3OW2 - chains 0 and K of the 30 polymer chains in the assembly; structure by X-ray diffraction, 2.70 A resolution.

# Chain 0
Molecule: 23S ribosomal RNA
Organism: Haloarcula marismortui
Sequence (2902 nucleotides; row label = number of the first residue in the row; note: 3 numbers in that range are skipped by the numbering (no residue carries them; nothing is unmodelled there)):
    10 UAUGCCAGCU GGUGGAUUGC UCGGCUCAGG CGCUGAUGAA GGACGUGCCA AGCUGCGAUA
    70 AGCCAUGGGG AGCCGCACGG AGGCGAAGAA CCAUGGAUUU CCGAAUGAGA AUCUCU
   128 AACAAUUGCU UCGCGCAAUG AGGAACCCCG AGAACUGAAA CAUCUCAGUA UCGGGAGGAA
   188 CAGAAAACGC AAUGUGAUGU CGUUAGUAAC CGCGAGUGAA CGCGAUACAG CCCAAACCGA
   248 AGCCCUCACG GGCAAUGUGG UGUCAGGGCU ACCUCUCAUC AGCCGACCGU CUCGACGAAG
   308 UCUCUUGGAA CAGAGCGUGA UACAGGGUGA CAACCCCGUA CUCGAGACCA GUACGACGUG
   368 CGGUAGUGCC AGAGUAGCGG GGGUUGGAUA UCCCUCGCGA AUAACGCAGG CAUCGACUGC
   428 GAAGGCUAAA CACAACCUGA GACCGAUAGU GAACAAGUAG UGUGAACGAA CGCUGCAAAG
   488 UACCCUCAGA AGGGAGGCGA AAUAGAGCAU GAAAUCAGUU GGCGAUCGAG CGACAGGGCA
   548 UACAAGGUCC CUCGACGAAU GACCGACGCG CGAGCGUCCA GUAAGACUCA CGGGAAGCCG
   608 AUGUUCUGUC GUACGUUUUG AAAAACGAGC CAGGGAGUGU GUCUGCAUGG CAAGUCUAAC
   668 CGGAGUAUCC GGGGAGGCAC AGGGAAACCG ACAUGGCCGC AGGGCUU
   716 GCCCGAGGGC CGCCGUCUUC AAGGGCGGGG AGCCAUGUGG ACACGACCCG AAUCCGGACG
   776 AUCUACGCAU GGACAAGAUG AAGCGUGCCG AAAGGCACGU GGAAGUCUGU UAGAGUUGGU
   836 GUCCUACAAU ACCCUCUCGU GAUCUAUGUG UAGGGGUGAA AGGCCCAUCG AGUCCGGCAA
   896 CAGCUGGUUC CAAUCGAAAC AUGUCGAAGC AUGACCUCCG CCGAGGUAGU CUGUGAGGUA
   956 GAGCGACCGA UUGGUGUGUC CGCCUCCGAG AGGAGUCGGC ACACCUGUCA AACUCCAAAC
  1016 UUACAGACGC CGUUUGACGC GGGGAUUCCG GUGCGCGGGG UAAGCCUGUG UACCAGGAGG
  1076 GGAACAACCC AGAGAUAGGU UAAGGUCCCC AAGUGUGGAU UAAGUGUAAU CCUCUGAAGG
  1136 UGGUCUCGAG CCCUAGACAG CCGGGAGGUG AGCUUAGAAG CAGCUACCCU CUAAGAAAAG
  1196 CGUAACAGCU UACCGGCCGA GGUUUGAGGC GCCCAAAAUG AUCGGGACUC AAAUCCACCA
  1256 CCGAGACCUG UCCGUACCAC UCAUACUGGU AAUCGAGUAG AUUGGCGCUC UAAUUGGAUG
  1316 GAAGUAGGGG UGAAAACUCC UAUGGACCGA UUAGUGACGA AAAUCCUGGC CAUAGUAGCA
  1376 GCGAUAGUCG GGUGAGAACC CCGACGGCCU AAUGGAUAAG GGUUCCUCAG CACUGCUGAU
  1436 CAGCUGAGGG UUAGCCGGUC CUAAGUCAUA CCGCAACUCG ACUAUGACGA AAUGGGAAAC
  1496 GGGUUAAUAU UCCCGUGCCA CUAUGCAGUG AAAGUUGACG CCCUGGGGUC GAUCACGCUG
  1556 GGCAUUCGCC CAGUCGAACC GUCCAACUCC GUGGAAGCCG UAAUGGCAGG AAGCGGACGA
  1616 ACGGCGGCAU AGGGAAACGU GAUUCAACCU GGGGCCCAUG AAAAGACGAG CAUAGUGUCC
  1676 GUACCGAGAA CCGACACAGG UGUCCAUGGC GGCGAAAGCC AAGGCCUGUC GGGAGCAACC
  1736 AACGUUAGGG AAUUCGGCAA GUUAGUCCCG UACCUUCGGA AGAAGGGAUG CCUGCUCCGG
  1796 AACGGAGCAG GUCGCAGUGA CUCGGAAGCU CGGACUGUCU AGUAACAACA UAGGUGACCG
  1856 CAAAUCCGCA AGGACUCGUA CGGUCACUGA AUCCUGCCCA GUGCAGGUAU CUGAACACCU
  1916 CGUACAAGAG GACGAAGGAC CUGUCAACGG CGGGGGUAAC UAUGACCCUC UUAAGGUAGC
  1976 GUAGUACCUU GCCGCAUCAG UAGCGGCUUG CAUGAAUGGA UUAACCAGAG CUUCACUGUC
  2036 CCAACGUUGG GCCCGGUGAA CUGUACAUUC CAGUGCGGAG UCUGGAGACA CCCAGGGGGA
  2096 AGCAAAGACC CUAUGGAGCU UUACUGCAGG CUGUCGCUGA GACGUGGUCG CCGAUGUGCA
  2156 GCAUAGGUAG GAGACACUAC ACAGGUACCC GCGCUAGCGG GCCACCGAGU CAACAGUGAA
  2216 AUACUACCCG UCGGUGACUG CGACUCUCAC UCCGGGAGGA GGACACCGAU AGCCGGGCAG
  2276 UUUGACUGGG GCGGUACGCG CUCGAAAAGA UAUCGAGCGC GCCCUAUGGC UAUCUCAGCC
  2336 GGGACAGAGA CCCGGCGAAG AGUGCAAGAG CAAAAGAUAG CUUGACAGUG UUCUUCCCAA
  2396 CGAGGAACGC UGACGCGAAA GCGUGGUCUA GCGAACCAAU UAGCCUGCUU GAUGCGGGCA
  2456 AUUGAUGACA GAAAAGCUAC CCUAGGGAUA ACAGAGUCGU CACUCGCAAG AGCACAUAUC
  2516 GACCGAGUGG CUUGCUACCU CGAUGUCGGU UCCCUCCAUC CUGCCCGUGC AGAAGCGGGC
  2576 AAGGGUGAGG UUGUUCGCCU AUUAAAGGAG GUCGUGAGCU GGGUUUAGAC CGUCGUGAGA
  2636 CAGGUCGGCU GCUAUCUACU GGGUGUGUAA UGGUGUCUGA CAAGAACGAC CGUAUAGUAC
  2696 GAGAGGAACU ACGGUUGGUG GCCACUGGUG UACCGGUUGU UCGAGAGAGC ACGUGCCGGG
  2756 UAGCCACGCC ACACGGGGUA AGAGCUGAAC GCAUCUAAGC UCGAAACCCA CUUGGAAAAG
  2816 AGACACCGCC GAGGUCCCGC GUACAAGACG CGGUCGAUAG ACUCGGGGUG UGCGCGUCGA
  2876 GGUAACGAGA CGUUAAGCCC ACGAGCACUA ACAGACCAA
Unresolved in the structure: 971-998, 1560, 1952-1963, 2137-2236, 2339-2343, 2665-2666
Sequence notes: conflict C560 (U3155 in 3377779), A2099 (G4693 in 3377779)
Ion coordination: Mg2+ site 1 near G28 (its only coordinating residue here); Na+ site 1: C40, C443; Sr2+ site 1: C85, A86, C87; Na+ site 2: C141, G142; Sr2+ site 2: G147, A183; Mg2+ site 2: C162, U2276; Mg2+ site 3: A166, G219; Mg2+ site 4: A167, C168; Mg2+ site 5: G196, A227; Sr2+ site 3 near C235 (its only coordinating residue here); Mg2+ site 6: C240, G269; Na+ site 3: U308, U335, C342 (shared with 2 residues of chain S); 16 more Na+ sites not listed; 52 more Sr2+ sites not listed; 40 more Mg2+ sites not listed; 1 more K+ sites not listed
Ligand contacts: EMK ((2R,3S,4R,5R,8R,10R,11R,12S,13S,14R)-2-ethyl-3,4,10-trihydroxy-3,5,6,8,10,12,14-heptamethyl-15-oxo-11-[(3,4,6-trideoxy-3-{[3-(1-{(1S,2R)-1-(fluoromethyl)-2-hydroxy-2-[4-(methylsulfonyl)phenyl]ethyl}-1H-1,2,3-triazol-4-yl)propyl](methyl)amino}-beta-D-xylo-hexopyranosyl)oxy]-1-oxa-6-azacyclopentadecan-13-yl 2,6-dideoxy-3-C-methyl-3-O-methyl-alpha-L-ribo-hexopyranoside): C839, A841, A2099, A2100, G2102, A2103, A2486, C2487, A2538, U2539, G2540, U2541, U2620, C2644, U2645, G2646

# Chain K
Name: 50S ribosomal protein L15P
Organism: Haloarcula marismortui
UniProt: P12737 (RL15_HALMA); residues 1-150 here = UniProt positions 1-150
Amino-acid sequence (150 residues; each row starts with the number of its first residue):
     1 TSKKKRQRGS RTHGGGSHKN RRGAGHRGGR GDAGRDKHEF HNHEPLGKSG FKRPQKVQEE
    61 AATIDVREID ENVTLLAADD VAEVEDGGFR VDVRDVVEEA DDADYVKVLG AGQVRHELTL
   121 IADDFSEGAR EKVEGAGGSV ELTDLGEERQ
Unresolved in the structure: 84-88
Ion coordination: Mg2+: Arg27, Glu39; Sr2+: Asp36 (shared with G2466(0) of chain 0)

# Chain 0 / chain K interface
Residue-residue contacts (173):
  G164(0) - Arg30(K)  phosphate contact
  A165(0) - Gly29(K)  phosphate contact
  A165(0) - Arg30(K)  hydrogen bond to the phosphate
  A165(0) - Ala33(K)  sugar contact
  A166(0) - Ala24(K)  base contact
  A166(0) - Gly25(K)  base contact
  A166(0) - Gly28(K)  base contact
  A166(0) - Gly29(K)  hydrogen bond to the base
  A166(0) - Ala33(K)  sugar contact
  A166(0) - Gly34(K)  hydrogen bond to the phosphate
  A166(0) - His38(K)  base contact
  G196(0) - Lys56(K)  hydrogen bond to the sugar
  C197(0) - Lys56(K)  phosphate contact
  A215(0) - Lys52(K)  salt bridge to the phosphate
  A215(0) - Gln55(K)  sugar contact
  A216(0) - Lys52(K)  salt bridge to the phosphate
  C220(0) - Gly47(K)  hydrogen bond to the sugar
  C220(0) - Lys48(K)  sugar contact
  G221(0) - Arg35(K)  phosphate contact
  G221(0) - Leu46(K)  phosphate contact
  G221(0) - Gly47(K)  hydrogen bond to the phosphate
  A222(0) - Asp32(K)  hydrogen bond to the phosphate
  A222(0) - Arg35(K)  salt bridge to the phosphate
  G223(0) - Gly31(K)  phosphate contact
  G223(0) - Asp32(K)  hydrogen bond to the phosphate
  G416(0) - Lys56(K)  phosphate contact
  G417(0) - Lys56(K)  salt bridge to the phosphate
  U623(0) - Arg11(K)  hydrogen bond to the phosphate
  U624(0) - Arg11(K)  salt bridge to the phosphate
  U624(0) - His18(K)  salt bridge to the phosphate
  U624(0) - Lys19(K)  hydrogen bond to the phosphate
  U625(0) - Lys19(K)  salt bridge to the phosphate
  G644(0) - Lys4(K)  phosphate contact
  G644(0) - Arg8(K)  salt bridge to the phosphate
  G644(0) - His13(K)  stacking on the base
  G644(0) - Arg21(K)  hydrogen bond to the base
  U645(0) - Lys4(K)  salt bridge to the phosphate
  C687(0) - Glu99(K)  hydrogen bond to the base
  A688(0) - Asp65(K)  hydrogen bond to the base
  A688(0) - Arg67(K)  salt bridge to the phosphate
  A688(0) - Leu109(K)  base contact
  A688(0) - Ala111(K)  base contact
  A692(0) - Gly50(K)  sugar contact
  A692(0) - Phe51(K)  hydrogen bond to the sugar
  A693(0) - Phe51(K)  sugar contact
  A693(0) - Arg53(K)  phosphate contact
  A694(0) - Arg53(K)  salt bridge to the phosphate
  G697(0) - Thr63(K)  base contact
  G697(0) - Lys107(K)  salt bridge to the phosphate
  G697(0) - Leu109(K)  base contact
  G697(0) - Ser126(K)  phosphate contact
  G697(0) - Glu127(K)  hydrogen bond to the phosphate
  A698(0) - Leu109(K)  phosphate contact
  A698(0) - Gly110(K)  hydrogen bond to the phosphate
  A698(0) - Ala111(K)  sugar contact
  A698(0) - Ser126(K)  hydrogen bond to the phosphate
  A698(0) - Gly128(K)  phosphate contact
  C699(0) - Gly110(K)  phosphate contact
  C699(0) - Ala111(K)  phosphate contact
  C699(0) - Gly112(K)  hydrogen bond to the phosphate
  C699(0) - Lys132(K)  salt bridge to the phosphate
  A700(0) - Arg67(K)  base contact
  A700(0) - Asp70(K)  hydrogen bond to the base
  A700(0) - Glu71(K)  base contact
  A700(0) - Gly112(K)  phosphate contact
  A700(0) - Gln113(K)  hydrogen bond to the base
  A700(0) - Arg115(K)  base contact
  U701(0) - Gln113(K)  hydrogen bond to the phosphate
  U701(0) - Arg115(K)  salt bridge to the phosphate
  G745(0) - Arg67(K)  base contact
  G745(0) - Glu71(K)  hydrogen bond to the base
  G754(0) - Lys3(K)  phosphate contact
  G754(0) - Lys4(K)  phosphate contact
  G755(0) - Lys3(K)  salt bridge to the phosphate
  C757(0) - Arg27(K)  phosphate contact
  C757(0) - Gly31(K)  hydrogen bond to the phosphate
  A758(0) - Arg27(K)  salt bridge to the phosphate
  A758(0) - Arg30(K)  phosphate contact
  A758(0) - Gly31(K)  hydrogen bond to the phosphate
  C759(0) - Arg30(K)  salt bridge to the phosphate
  A761(0) - Arg30(K)  salt bridge to the phosphate
  C762(0) - Arg21(K)  hydrogen bond to the base
  C896(0) - Arg30(K)  hydrogen bond to the phosphate
  A897(0) - Gly23(K)  phosphate contact
  A897(0) - Ala24(K)  hydrogen bond to the phosphate
  A897(0) - Arg30(K)  salt bridge to the phosphate
  G898(0) - Arg22(K)  phosphate contact
  G898(0) - Gly23(K)  hydrogen bond to the phosphate
  G898(0) - Ala24(K)  hydrogen bond to the phosphate
  G898(0) - Gly25(K)  hydrogen bond to the phosphate
  G898(0) - His26(K)  phosphate contact
  C899(0) - Lys19(K)  phosphate contact
  C899(0) - Arg22(K)  salt bridge to the phosphate
  U900(0) - Lys19(K)  salt bridge to the phosphate
  U900(0) - Arg22(K)  salt bridge to the phosphate
  G901(0) - His18(K)  salt bridge to the phosphate
  G901(0) - Lys19(K)  phosphate contact
  G902(0) - Arg11(K)  salt bridge to the phosphate
  G902(0) - His18(K)  salt bridge to the phosphate
  U903(0) - Arg11(K)  salt bridge to the phosphate
  U903(0) - Thr12(K)  base contact
  U903(0) - His13(K)  sugar contact
  U903(0) - His18(K)  base contact
  U904(0) - Gln7(K)  phosphate contact
  U904(0) - Arg8(K)  hydrogen bond to the base
  U904(0) - Gly9(K)  hydrogen bond to the phosphate
  U904(0) - Ser10(K)  hydrogen bond to the phosphate
  U904(0) - Arg11(K)  hydrogen bond to the phosphate
  C905(0) - Lys5(K)  hydrogen bond to the base
  C905(0) - Arg6(K)  base contact
  C905(0) - Arg8(K)  base contact
  C906(0) - Arg6(K)  base contact
  A907(0) - Arg6(K)  base contact
  G918(0) - His38(K)  hydrogen bond to the base
  G918(0) - Phe40(K)  sugar contact
  U919(0) - Lys37(K)  hydrogen bond to the phosphate
  U919(0) - His38(K)  sugar contact
  C920(0) - Lys37(K)  salt bridge to the phosphate
  G924(0) - Gly25(K)  hydrogen bond to the sugar
  G924(0) - His38(K)  base contact
  C925(0) - Gly25(K)  phosphate contact
  C925(0) - His26(K)  salt bridge to the phosphate
  C925(0) - Gly28(K)  sugar contact
  C925(0) - His38(K)  base contact
  C925(0) - Glu39(K)  sugar contact
  A926(0) - His38(K)  sugar contact
  A926(0) - Glu39(K)  sugar contact
  A926(0) - His41(K)  hydrogen bond to the base
  U927(0) - His41(K)  sugar contact
  G1039(0) - Lys3(K)  sugar contact
  U1041(0) - Gly14(K)  sugar contact
  U1041(0) - Gly15(K)  sugar contact
  U1041(0) - Gly16(K)  phosphate contact
  U1042(0) - Ser17(K)  phosphate contact
  U1042(0) - Asn20(K)  hydrogen bond to the phosphate
  A1294(0) - Gly16(K)  phosphate contact
  G1295(0) - Thr12(K)  hydrogen bond to the phosphate
  G1295(0) - Gly14(K)  hydrogen bond to the phosphate
  G1295(0) - Gly15(K)  hydrogen bond to the phosphate
  G1295(0) - Gly16(K)  hydrogen bond to the phosphate
  A1296(0) - Lys3(K)  salt bridge to the phosphate
  U1297(0) - Lys3(K)  salt bridge to the phosphate
  U1298(0) - Arg6(K)  salt bridge to the phosphate
  G1299(0) - Thr1(K)  phosphate contact
  G1299(0) - Arg6(K)  hydrogen bond to the base
  G1300(0) - Thr1(K)  hydrogen bond to the base
  C1301(0) - Lys5(K)  base contact
  G1302(0) - Lys5(K)  hydrogen bond to the base
  C1353(0) - Lys5(K)  hydrogen bond to the base
  G1354(0) - Lys5(K)  hydrogen bond to the base
  G1354(0) - Arg8(K)  salt bridge to the phosphate
  C2396(0) - Phe40(K)  sugar contact
  A2430(0) - Leu46(K)  sugar contact
  A2430(0) - Gly47(K)  hydrogen bond to the sugar
  C2431(0) - Lys48(K)  hydrogen bond to the phosphate
  C2432(0) - Lys48(K)  salt bridge to the phosphate
  U2441(0) - Phe51(K)  sugar contact
  U2441(0) - Arg53(K)  hydrogen bond to the phosphate
  G2442(0) - Arg53(K)  salt bridge to the phosphate
  G2442(0) - Pro54(K)  sugar contact
  G2442(0) - Val57(K)  phosphate contact
  C2443(0) - Pro54(K)  base contact
  C2443(0) - Lys56(K)  phosphate contact
  C2443(0) - Val57(K)  sugar contact
  U2444(0) - Lys56(K)  salt bridge to the phosphate
  G2452(0) - Phe51(K)  base contact
  G2453(0) - Gly50(K)  hydrogen bond to the phosphate
  G2453(0) - Phe51(K)  sugar contact
  C2454(0) - Ser49(K)  phosphate contact
  C2454(0) - Gly50(K)  hydrogen bond to the phosphate
  A2465(0) - Phe40(K)  base contact
  G2466(0) - Lys37(K)  salt bridge to the phosphate
  A2467(0) - Lys37(K)  salt bridge to the phosphate
Other interface residues (no listed pair), chain 0 (89 interface residues in all): U214, C696, U753, A1040, C2440, A2483
Other interface residues (no listed pair), chain K (75 interface residues in all): Ser2, Asp36, Asn42, Val114, Phe125, Ala129, Arg149

# In short
The interface between chain 0 and chain K involves 89 residues on one side and 75 on the other, with 54
hydrogen bonds, 37 salt bridges and 1 aromatic stacking contact. Polar pairs include A166(0)-Gly29(K),
G644(0)-Arg21(K) and C687(0)-Glu99(K). Chain 0 binds compound EMK.
Here chain 0 is 23S ribosomal RNA and chain K is 50S ribosomal protein L15P, both from Haloarcula marismortui.
Entry 3OW2 (Crystal Structure of Enhanced Macrolide Bound to 50S Ribosomal Subunit) was determined by X-ray
diffraction.
